PDB entry 8CW9 | electron microscopy, 3.46 A resolution | chains A and M of the 15 polymer chains in the assembly

== Chain A ==
Protein: Fusion glycoprotein F0
Organism: Human metapneumovirus
UniProtKB: H6X1Z0 (H6X1Z0_9MONO); numbering as in UniProt (aligned over 1-490)
Chain sequence (551 residues; numbered 1 to 551; the number before each row is that of its first residue):
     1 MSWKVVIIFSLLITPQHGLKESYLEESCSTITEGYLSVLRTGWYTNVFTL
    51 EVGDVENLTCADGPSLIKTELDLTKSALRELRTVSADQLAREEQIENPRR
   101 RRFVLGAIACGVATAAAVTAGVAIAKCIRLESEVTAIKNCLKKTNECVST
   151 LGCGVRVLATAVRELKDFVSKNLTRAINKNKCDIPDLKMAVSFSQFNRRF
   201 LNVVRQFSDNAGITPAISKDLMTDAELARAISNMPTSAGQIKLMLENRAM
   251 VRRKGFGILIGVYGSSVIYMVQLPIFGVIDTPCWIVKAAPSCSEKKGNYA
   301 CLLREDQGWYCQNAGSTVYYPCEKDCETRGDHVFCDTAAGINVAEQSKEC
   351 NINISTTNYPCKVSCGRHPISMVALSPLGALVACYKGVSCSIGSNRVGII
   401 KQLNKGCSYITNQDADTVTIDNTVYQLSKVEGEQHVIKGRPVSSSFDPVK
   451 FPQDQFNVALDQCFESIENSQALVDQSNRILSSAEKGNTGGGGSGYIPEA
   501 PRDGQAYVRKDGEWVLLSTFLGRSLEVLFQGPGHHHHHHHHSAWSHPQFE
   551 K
Disordered / not traced: 1-18, 87-102, 465-551
Sequence notes: engineered mutation R100 (Gln in H6X1Z0), R101 (Ser in H6X1Z0), C110 (Leu in H6X1Z0), C127 (Thr in H6X1Z0), C140 (Ala in H6X1Z0), C147 (Ala in H6X1Z0), C153 (Asn in H6X1Z0), P185 (Ala in H6X1Z0), K219 (Leu in H6X1Z0), I231 (Val in H6X1Z0), C322 (Asn in H6X1Z0), C365 (Thr in H6X1Z0), Q453 (Glu in H6X1Z0), C463 (Val in H6X1Z0); expression tag (491-551)
Disulfides: C28-C407, C60-C182, C110-C322, C127-C153, C140-C147, C283-C311, C292-C301, C326-C335, C350-C361, C365-C463, C384-C390
Glycans and other covalent adducts: N-acetylglucosamine (NAG) linked to N57
What the authors report for this chain:
  - post-translational modification sites: N57
  - mutagenesis - K179R: unchanged binding to ADI-61026 light (proposed by the authors, not directly observed)
  - post-translational modification sites: N172 (proposed by the authors, not directly observed)

== Chain M ==
Protein: MPE8 light chain
Organism: Homo sapiens
Chain sequence (216 residues; each row starts with the number of its first residue):
     1 QSVVTQPPSVSGAPGQRVTISCTGSSSNIGAGYDVHWYQQLPGTAPKLLI
    51 YDNNNRPSGVPDRFSASKSGTSASLAITGLQAEDEADYYCQSYDRSLSGV
   101 FGTGTKVTVLGQPKAAPSVTLFPPSSEELQANKATLVCLISDFYPGAVTV
   151 AWKADSSPVKAGVETTTPSKQSNNKYAASSYLSLTPEQWKSHKSYSCQVT
   201 HEGSTVEKTVAPTECS
Disordered / not traced: 1-2, 110-216
Disulfides: C22-C90

== Chain A / chain M interface ==
Pairs across the interface (11; chain A residue first):
  R156(A) with G30(M), hydrogen bond (side chain-backbone); A31(M); G32(M)
  S232(A) with R95(M)
  N233(A) with R95(M), hydrogen bond (backbone-side chain)
  M234(A) with R95(M), hydrogen bond (backbone-side chain)
  P235(A) with A31(M); Y33(M); R95(M)
  T236(A) with Y33(M), hydrogen bond (backbone-side chain)
  S237(A) with Y93(M), hydrogen bond

== Summary ==
7 residues of chain A and 6 residues of chain M are in contact; the contacts include 5 hydrogen bonds. Polar
pairs include R156(A)-G30(M), N233(A)-R95(M) and M234(A)-R95(M). Covalently linked N-acetylglucosamine: at
N57(A). From the paper: K179R of chain A leaves binding to ADI-61026 light unchanged; modification sites
N57(A) and N172(A).
Here chain A is Fusion glycoprotein F0 (Human metapneumovirus) and chain M is MPE8 light chain (Homo sapiens).
Entry 8CW9 (Prefusion-stabilized hMPV fusion protein bound to ADI-61026 and MPE8 Fabs) was determined by
electron microscopy.
